Entry 8UPF (electron microscopy, 3.20 A resolution); this record covers chains D and J of the 12 polymer chains in the assembly.

== Chain D ==
Protein: Histone H2B type 1-J
From: Homo sapiens
Reference sequence: P06899 (H2B1J_HUMAN); residues 5-123 here correspond to UniProt positions 6-124 (UniProt number = residue number + 1)
Chain sequence (119 residues; numbered 5 to 123; the number before each row is that of its first residue):
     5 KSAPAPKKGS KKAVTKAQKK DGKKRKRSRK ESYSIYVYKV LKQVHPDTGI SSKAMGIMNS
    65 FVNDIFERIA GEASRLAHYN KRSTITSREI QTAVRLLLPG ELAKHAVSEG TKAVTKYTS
Unresolved in the structure: 5-28
Curated features (UniProtKB/Swiss-Prot):
  - modified residue: Lys5 (N6-(2-hydroxyisobutyryl)lysine), Ser6 (ADP-ribosylserine), Lys11 (N6-(beta-hydroxybutyryl)lysine), Lys12 (N6-(2-hydroxyisobutyryl)lysine), Ser14 (Phosphoserine), Lys15 (N6-acetyllysine), Lys16 (N6-(beta-hydroxybutyryl)lysine), Lys20 (N6-(2-hydroxyisobutyryl)lysine), Lys23 (N6-(2-hydroxyisobutyryl)lysine), Lys24 (N6-(2-hydroxyisobutyryl)lysine), Lys34 (N6-(2-hydroxyisobutyryl)lysine), Glu35 (PolyADP-ribosyl glutamic acid), Ser36 (Phosphoserine), Lys43 (N6-(2-hydroxyisobutyryl)lysine), Lys46 (N6-(2-hydroxyisobutyryl)lysine), Lys57 (N6,N6-dimethyllysine), Arg79 (Dimethylated arginine), Lys85 (N6,N6,N6-trimethyllysine), Arg86 (Omega-N-methylarginine), Arg92 (Omega-N-methylarginine) and 4 more in UniProt
  - glycosylation: Ser112 (O-linked (GlcNAc) serine)
  - cross-link (Glycyl lysine isopeptide (Lys-Gly)): Lys5 (interchain with G-Cter in SUMO2), Lys20 (interchain with G-Cter in SUMO2), Lys34 (interchain with G-Cter in ubiquitin), Lys120 (interchain with G-Cter in ubiquitin)

== Chain J ==
Molecule: 147-nt DNA strand
Sequence (147 nucleotides; numbered -73 to 73; the number before each row is that of its first residue; numbers below 1 keep their minus sign (DA-73 is residue -73)):
   -73 ATCGGATGTA TATATCTGAC ACGTGCCTGG AGACTAGGGA GTAATCCCCT TGGCGGTTAA
   -13 AACGCGGGGG ACAGCGCGTA CGTGCGTTTA AGCGGTGCTA GAGCTGTCTA CGACCAATTG
    47 AGCGGCCTCG GCACCGGGAT TCTCGAT
Unresolved in the structure: -73

== Interface between chain D and chain J ==
Residue-residue contacts (10; chain D residue first):
  Arg29(D) with DT-29(J), hydrogen bond to the base
  Lys30(D) with DG50(J), phosphate contact
  Ser32(D) with DG50(J), phosphate contact
  Arg33(D) with DC49(J), phosphate contact; DG50(J), phosphate contact
  Lys34(D) with DG50(J), hydrogen bond to the phosphate
  Ser36(D) with DC49(J), phosphate contact
  Ile39(D) with DG48(J), sugar contact; DC49(J), phosphate contact
  Tyr40(D) with DG48(J), hydrogen bond to the phosphate
Also at the interface, not in a pair above, chain D (12 interface residues in all): Arg31, Glu35, Lys43, Thr88
Also at the interface, not in a pair above, chain J (8 interface residues in all): DA-30, DC-28, DG38, DG51

== Overview ==
The interface between chain D and chain J involves 12 residues on one side and 8 on the other; the contacts
include 3 hydrogen bonds. Among the polar pairs are Arg29(D)-DT-29(J), Lys34(D)-DG50(J) and Tyr40(D)-DG48(J).
Here chain D is Histone H2B type 1-J (Homo sapiens) and chain J is a 147-nt DNA strand. Entry 8UPF (Cryo-EM
structure of the human nucleosome core particle in complex with RNF168-UbcH5c) was determined by electron
microscopy together with 8SMW, 8SMX, 8SMY, 8SMZ, 8SN0, 8SN1 and 3 further entries from the same study.
